7AOR - chains Ca and 2 of the 57 polymer chains in the assembly; structure by electron microscopy, 3.50 A resolution.

== Chain Ca ==
Molecule: mS22
Organism: Trypanosoma cruzi (strain CL Brener)
Reference sequence: Q4E4S6 (Q4E4S6_TRYCC); residue numbers follow UniProt; this construct covers 1-603
Sequence (603 residues; numbered 1 to 603; the number before each row is that of its first residue):
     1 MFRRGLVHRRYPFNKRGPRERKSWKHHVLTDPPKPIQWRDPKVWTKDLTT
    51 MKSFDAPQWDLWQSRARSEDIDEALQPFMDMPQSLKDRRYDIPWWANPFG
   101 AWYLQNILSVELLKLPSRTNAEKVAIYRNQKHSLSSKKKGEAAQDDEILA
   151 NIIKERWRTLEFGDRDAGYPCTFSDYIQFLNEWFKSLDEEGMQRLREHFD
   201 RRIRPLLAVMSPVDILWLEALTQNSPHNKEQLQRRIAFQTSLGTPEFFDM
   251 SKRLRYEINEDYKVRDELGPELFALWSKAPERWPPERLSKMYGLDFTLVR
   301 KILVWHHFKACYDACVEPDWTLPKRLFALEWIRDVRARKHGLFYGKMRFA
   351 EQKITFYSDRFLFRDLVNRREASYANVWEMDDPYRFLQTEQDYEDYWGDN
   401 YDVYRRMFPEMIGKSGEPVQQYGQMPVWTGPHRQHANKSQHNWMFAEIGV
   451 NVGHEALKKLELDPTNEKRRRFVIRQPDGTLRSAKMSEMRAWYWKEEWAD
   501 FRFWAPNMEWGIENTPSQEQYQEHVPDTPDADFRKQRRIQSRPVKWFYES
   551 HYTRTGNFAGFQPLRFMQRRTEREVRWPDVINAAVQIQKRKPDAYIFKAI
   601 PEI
Disordered / not traced: 1-9, 602-603

== Chain 2 ==
Molecule: 8129-nt RNA strand
Organism: Trypanosoma cruzi (strain CL Brener)
Sequence (8129 nucleotides; numbered -2588 to 5540; the number before each row is that of its first residue; numbers below 1 keep their minus sign (U-2588 is residue -2588)):
 -2588 UUUAAUGGGUAAUUUUAAAGCAAGUAAUUAUGAAUUAGGAUAAGAACAGA
 -2538 AUUCCUCAAGUCCCUAAUUGCGAUUAUUUGUUAAGAUCUUUUUGAGGAUA
 -2488 GAUCUAAAAUUACCAAGUCCAAUUUUUGUAUAUGGGCGGGCUAUGAAAAU
 -2438 AUAAAAUUAUAUAUUUUCUAGUUUGAUCGAAAAUGCUUUUCGAUUUGAAA
 -2388 AUUUAAAUUAAAUUUAAGUUUAAUUUUCAAUUUUCAAAAUUUGAAACAAU
 -2338 UUUGGAAUUUUGGUAGGUAUUUUAUUGAUAGGUUUAAAUCACCGCUGUAU
 -2288 AAAUUUUGGUAGUAAAACUUUUUGUAAUAAUGCGUUUUUAUUAUCAGUUA
 -2238 UUUAUGGGUGUUUGUGAUUUAAAUGUAAUCAGUUUAGUACAAAUCAUUUU
 -2188 UCUAAAUUAUUUUGAGUUUUGGGAUUUGGAGGUUUGAACUUGAAUUUAAA
 -2138 UUUAGUUUCAAGUCAAGUCGUAUAAAAAACAUGGCAUUUUUUGUUGCUAU
 -2088 AAGUUUUUUAUAUAACUCUUUGAUUCGAAAUUAAAUUUAAAUUUAGGUUU
 -2038 UAGCUAUUUUAAAUUCCAACUUGAAAUUUGUUUUGGGUUUUUAUAAUUGA
 -1988 GUUUUAAAUUUUAAAUCCAAAUUUAAAUAGGAUCUUCUUUACUAAUGAAA
 -1938 AUAUUUUACAAAUCUUUUGCAAAAAUAUUUUAAUUUAGUAAGGAUGGUUG
 -1888 GUAUUUUAAAUUUCGGUUUAAUUUUUAAAAUUUUUUUAUUGACCAAACAU
 -1838 UUUCAAGGUUAGUGGGAAUAGCUAUGACUUUGGUUUAGAUUUAGUUUUAU
 -1788 CAUUGAAUUGUUAUGUAAAGGAUUUGUGGUUAUACAAUAUGUUUAUGUAU
 -1738 GUGUUUAUUAUAUGUACUCGAUUAGAGAAGCUAAACUUAAAUUCAAACCU
 -1688 CCAAUUUCCAAAACUUGAAACAAUUUUUAGGUGAUUUAUUAAGAAUUGAU
 -1638 UUAAAAUUAUGAAUGUAUAAAUUUUGGUAGUAGGUUUUUUUUGUAAUAAU
 -1588 GUGUUUAUAAAUUGUAACUAAUCUGGUUUAAACUAUUUUUCUAAAUUAUU
 -1538 UUAGGUUUUUUUUGGGACAUGAGAGUUUAAAUUUGAAUUUACUUUUAAGU
 -1488 UAUCAAUAAAAAACAUGUUUUUUGUGCUAUUAAAAUUUAUAUAAUCUUUU
 -1438 UGACGUCAAAUUUAAAUUUAGGUUUAUUCUAAUUCGAAACUUUUUGGUUU
 -1388 UUUAAUAAAUAACUCCAAUAAAUCUAAAUUUUUUUAUAGAUCAAACAUUU
 -1338 UUAAGGUUGGUAGGCAUAGUUAUGACUUUCUAGUUUAAUUUAGUUUUAUU
 -1288 UAUUGAAUUGUUAUGUAAAGGAUUUGUGGUUGGGAAUGUUUAUGUUUAUG
 -1238 UUUAUUAUGUGUAUUUUAUUUAAUUAGAAAAGCUUUUAAAAAUUUAAAAU
 -1188 UUGUAAUCCAAAUUUUACCAAUUAAGAAGAAUAUUAUAAUAAUGGGUGUC
 -1138 UUAUAUUUUAAAUAAAUAUUUAAAUUCCGUGUAGUAAAUUUAUUAUUUGU
 -1088 AUUAUUUAUAUAAUAGGUGUAUUAUAUUUAAAUUUUAAAUUUGUUGUUUU
 -1038 AUAUUUAGAUACAUAUUUAUAGAUUAAUAUAUUUAAAUAAUAUUUUAAAA
  -988 UUUAUUGAACUGUAAUUAUUAGUUUAAUAUUUUUAGUUUGAUGUUGAAAU
  -938 AUUUAAUUAAAGAUGUUACAGUUGUUCUAUAUGUACCAAAUAAAUAUAGU
  -888 AAGAUUAUUUUAGUUGAAUUAAUAAAUAAAUAUUUAUUUUUCUUUGUAAA
  -838 UAUUAUGAACAAUUUAAAAAUUAAUCUGUUUAACUAAAAUGUUAUAUAUA
  -788 AUAAUCUAAGUUAAUUUGAAUAUUAAAAGUACAAGUAUAAUUUGUAAUUC
  -738 UAAAGUAUUUUAAUGGUAUAUUUUUAGUAGGUAAAUGAAAAGUAUAAAUG
  -688 GAUAUAACUUAAUAUUUAAUAUUUGUUUAAUGAAAAGUAUUUUAUUAUUA
  -638 UAUUGUAUAGUAUUAUUAUAGUGUAUAGUUUUUUAAAAAUAUAAAAAUAU
  -588 UGUUAAUAAAAUUAUCGUAUUUUAAGUGCGUUUAUUAAAUGCGUUUGUCU
  -538 AAGAUAAUUAUUUAAGAUUAUUCUUGUAAAUAUAUUUAAAUAUUAAUAAU
  -488 UCUUAAAAUAAAAAAAUAUCCUCAAUUGCAAUAUUAUUGUAGCAUAGUAA
  -438 UUUGUUAACUAAAUAUUAAAGUGUUCCAUAGAAAAUUUUUAAAUUACAAC
  -388 AAAUAAAAUAAAGUAUGAAUUAAUAUCAAAAUUUUAAUAAAAAUUAAAAA
  -338 AUUAAAAUAGGGCAAGUCCUACUCUCCUUUACAAAGAGAACAUUAUGAUA
  -288 UGUAAUUGUAUGUUUGAUUGGGGCAAUACUAUAUUUAUUUAUAUAGCAUA
  -238 AGAACUAUAUUCUUUGAAAUUAUAAAAGGUUCGAGCAGGUUAACAAGCAU
  -188 UAAAAAUAAAUGUGUUUCAUCGUCUACUUAUUACCAUGAUUGAUUGUUCA
  -138 UCAAAAUAGUAAUUCGUUAGUUGGGUUAAAAUCGUUGUAAAGCAGAUUUG
   -88 UUUAUAUAUUUAAUUUUUAUAAUUAAUAAUAAUUAAUAUAAGUACGCAAG
   -38 GAUUGAUUAUUGAAAAAAGAAAGAAGAAUAUAAUUUAUAUAAAUUAUGGU
    12 CAAUUGUUAGUAUUCAUAUUAAUUUUUUUAAAUGUUUUAUCAUUUUAUAA
    62 AGGUUUAUUUUUGAAAGAUUUUUUGUAUAAAAUUUUAGGAAUAGUUAAUA
   112 AUAAUUUAUAAUUUUGAUUAGAUUGUUUUGUUAAUGCUAUUAGAUGGGUG
   162 UGGAAAAAUAAAAAAAAUAAUUAAUAUAUAUCAAUAAUAAAUUAAAUUAA
   212 UCUAUUAGUCAGAAAUGGAUGCCAGCCGUUGCGGUAAUUUCUAUGCUUUU
   262 AAAUAUUAUACAAUUAUCAUAUUAAAUUGUUAAGUGCUGAUUUAACCAAU
   312 AAAAAUAUAAAUAAUUUUUAUUUGUUUUUAAACACCAUUAGGUAUAUGCA
   362 AAUAUAAAAUUAUAGUAAUUAUAAAUUAUAUUAUAUUAUAUUUAUUCAUA
   412 UAAUUAAUAGGAUAAUAUUUGUAGUUUUUGAUACCAUGAUAAGGAUUAUA
   462 AAUUGAAAGUGUUAAUAUCAUAAUCAAAAUUUAUUAUUUAUAUUAAAUAU
   512 GUAUGUGUAGAUAAAAUAAGAAAUUAAAAAGGUAUUGUUGCCCACCAAUU
   562 UUUAUAAUAAAAAUAACGUGCAGUAAUUAAUAUAUUUAUAAAAAUAUAUU
   612 UUAGCUAAAUUAGAAUCAAUUUAAUAAUUUUAAGUUUUGGUUGAUUAAAA
   662 GAGGAGUUUUUGGAAGGUGGGGAUUUUCAUUUUGAUUUCCCAGAGAACCA
   712 GAGAGGCGGGAACCAGCGUUUUAUUUUUGGGGGAGAGCGGAGCGCGAGGA
   762 AAGCCCAUUUUGAGCAGGAGUUUUUCGGGGGGGAGGGGGCAUUUCUGGCG
   812 GAGAACAGAGAUUCUUGUUUCGGAAGGGGAGCAGGCCCGACAGAUUUUUG
   862 CCAACGCAUUCAGGAGGGGAGCCUUAUUUGAAGUGCGCUUUCUUUCAAGA
   912 GGGGGAGAGAAGGGGAGAAGGGGAAGUGAGAAAUUUAGAAUUACACGGUG
   962 AAAUUAAAUUUUGACUAAAUUAAGGUUGCCCUCUUGUCGUCUCUAUCUCC
  1012 UCCCAACCCCUCUCCCCUUGGAUCCUUCCCCCCAAAACUCCUCGAUGUUU
  1062 CUUCCCUACCCAAAUCACUUCAGCGUUCCCCCGCUACCCAAUCAUCCUCC
  1112 UACCAAACCCCCCGCCCCCUUUACCCUCGCCCCCUCUCUCAAUCCAACUU
  1162 CUCCUUUCUCAAUCCUCCUCCUCUCCCCAACCCUCUCCCCAAAAUUAAUU
  1212 CCUCGUCUAAAAUUCCAUUUUGUUUAUAAAAAAAAUUAAGUUGAUAUUAA
  1262 UAUUAUUAAAUAUUCAAAAUUAUUUAUUAAUAUAAAGAAAGAAUAUUUUA
  1312 UUAGUAUAAUAUUAAUGUGUAUAAUGUUAAGUCAAAUUAAAAUGCCAGAU
  1362 AUGUUAAAAAACAGGCUAUUGUAUUUAUCAAUAGACAAAAAAAUAUGUUU
  1412 AAAUUUAAAUGUAUAUUUUUGUAAUAUGGUUUUGUAAUGCACAAAAUGAA
  1462 UAAGGAACAUUUUUGUAUAUUAAUUUAUAUGAUACAAAAAAACAUGACUA
  1512 CAUGAUAAGUACAAGAGGAGACAGACGACAGUGUCCACAGCACCCGUUUC
  1562 AGCACAGUUGGAGGAGAGGGGAUAAGAUUUAUUGAUGAAAUUUGUGAUUU
  1612 GCAUCGUGGUACAGAAAAGUUAUGUGAAUAUAAAAGUGUAGAACAAUGUC
  1662 UUCCGAUUUCGACAGGUUAGAAGAUGGGGAAGAGCAGGCAUUUUGGAGAA
  1712 GGCGAGGGCGACGGGCAAGCGAAAGAUUUUGAAACUUUCCGAGAAGGGGG
  1762 AACAGAGGGGUAAGGGGCUCCGGUUUAGACAGAGGAAUUUCGUUGACAAA
  1812 GAGACAGAAGUUUUGGGGCGAGCAGGCUUUCAGGAAUGGAUUCUUGAUGA
  1862 GGGGGAGGGGAUUUUAAACAGGGAGGAGAGAGAGGGGAAUCGAUAGCGGC
  1912 UUUGGGGCAGAAAGAAUUGAUUAUUUAGAAGGGGGCCGCGAGGAGGGGAG
  1962 AGUCGAAGGAUUUUUGAUUUUUGUGAAGGAGAAGGAAGGGAGCAGAUUCG
  2012 AACGGGAUAGCGAGAGGGAGAAGCAAGGGGGGUUUUUGGGGGUUAAAAGG
  2062 AAACCAGUUUUAGACCAAAGAAAGGGGGGGGCCGGGAAUUCAGCUUUGUG
  2112 GAACACCCCAAAGGGAUUUGAGGAAUUUUUGGGGGAGCUCGACGGCGGGC
  2162 GGAGCAUUAUUUGAGGAGGGCGGGAGCAGAAGGCUUUCUGAGGAAAGAGG
  2212 GGACCGAGAUCGAUGAAGGUUAUUUUUUGGUUAUUGAGGAUUGUUUAAAA
  2262 UUGAAUAAAAAGGCUUUUUGGAAGGGGAUUUUUGGGGGACACCGCCAGAG
  2312 GAGGAGGGUUUUGGAAGAGUUUGUUUUGAGAGGAGGUUUUGAGGGGAGGG
  2362 GAGAGAGGGAACGGGAGAGGAACGGACCAGAGAGGAGAGUUGAGGAAGGC
  2412 GGUUUUGAAGGAGAGGGGAGGCUUUCGGACCAAGGGAAGGAAGGGAGGUU
  2462 AAGAAAAGGAAAAACAAUUUGUGAGGGAGAAGGGUUUUUGGAGGGGUUUU
  2512 GGGAAGAGAGGGGUUUUGGGGAAACCAGAUGAGAUUGUUUGCAGAAACAA
  2562 AGGGGUUUUUGGGCAAAGGAAUACAAUUUGCAGAGGGGGGAGAGCGGAAG
  2612 GAGGAACACGGGAGGGAAGACAGGAUUUAGGAAGCGAGAGAGAGGAGAGG
  2662 GGAAAGGGUUUAGUUGGAAUGAAGAGGUAGUUUGUAGGAAGUUAAGAAUA
  2712 AUGGUUAUAAAUUUUAUAUAAAAGCGGAGAAAAAAGAAAGGGUCUUUUAA
  2762 UGUCAGGUUGUUUAUAUAGAAUAUAUGGGGUAGGUUUUAGUUUAGGAUUU
  2812 UUUAUAGCAUUGCAAAUAAUUUGUGGAGUGUGUUUAGCUUGAUUAUUUUU
  2862 UAGUUGUUUUAUUUGUUCAAAUUGAUAUUUUGUAUUAUUUUUAUGAGAUU
  2912 UUGAUUUGGGUUUUGUGAUAAGAAGUGUACAUAUAUGUUUUACAUCUUUA
  2962 UUAUAUUUACUAUUAUAUAUCCAUAUAUUUAAGUCAAUAACGUUAAUAAU
  3012 AUUGUUUGACACACAUAUAUUAGUAUGAUUUAUAGGUUUUAUAUUGUUUG
  3062 UAUUUAUAAUAAUAAUAGCUUUUAUAGGAUAUGUACUGCCUUGUACAAUG
  3112 AUGUCAUACUGAGGUUUAACGGUGUUUAGUAAUAUUAUAGCAACAGUACC
  3162 AAUUUUAGGUAUAUGAUUAUGUUAUUGAAUUUGGGGAAGUGAAUUUAUAA
  3212 ACGAUUUUACAUUAUUAAAGUUACAUGUAUUACAUGUGUUAUUACCAUUU
  3262 AUAUUACUAAUAAUAUUAAUUUUACAUUUAUUUUGUCUACAUUAUUUUAU
  3312 GAGUUCUGAUGCAUUUUGUGAUAGGUUUGCAUUUUAUUGUGAAAGAUUAA
  3362 GUUUUUGUAUGUGGUUUUAUUUGAGAGAUAUGUUUUUAGCAUUUUCAAUA
  3412 UUAUUAUGUAUGAUGUAUGUUAUAUUUAUAAAUUGGUAUUUUGUAUUUCA
  3462 UGAGGAAUCUUGAGUUAUAGUAGAUACACUAAAAACAUCAGAUAAAAUAU
  3512 UACCAGAAUGAUUUUUUUUGUAUUUAUUCGGUUUUUUAAAGGCAAUCCCA
  3562 GAUAAGUUUAUGGGUUUGUUUUUAAUGGUUAUUUUAUUAUUCUCAUUAUU
  3612 UUUAUUUAUAUUGAAUUGUAUAUUAUGAUUUGUGUAUUGUAGAAGUUCAU
  3662 UAUUAUGAUUAACAUAUUCGUUAAUAUUAUUUUAUAGUAUAUGAAUGAGU
  3712 GGUUUUUUAGCAUUAUAUGUAGUAUUAGCAUAUCCAAUAUGAAUGGAAUU
  3762 ACAAUACUGAGUAUUAUUAUUAUUUUUGUUGAUAGUGUGUAGGUUAGAUU
  3812 AGUUUAGAAUAAAAAAAUAAGUAUUUUGAUAUUAUUAAAGUAAAAGAGGA
  3862 AUUUUGGGCGGAAGAGAAGGAGACAGGAGAGGAAAUGAAGGAGAAAGGUU
  3912 UUGAGAGGGGGGUUUUUUGAGGGGAGGAAAAAGAAUUUUGAAUUUGAACU
  3962 AUUUGUUUAAGUUAUGGGAGAGAAGCAAGGAGGAGAAAAGUAGGGGAAUU
  4012 UUGAGGAGAUUCUUGGGGAGAGGCGGGCGGGCGACGGCGGUUUUGAAAAC
  4062 ACCCAUUUUUAGGAGGAUAAGAGGGGAGAAAAGGGGAAAUGGAAUUGGGA
  4112 AUUGCCUUUGCCAAACUUUUAGAAGAAAGAGCAGGAAAGGUUAGGGGGAG
  4162 GAGAGAAGAAAGGGAAAGUUGUGAUUUUGGAGUUAUAGAAUAAGAUCAAA
  4212 UAAGUUAAUAAUAUCAAAGAAAAGUAUAUAUACGCUAGAACAAAUGAAGA
  4262 AUAAUAAAUUUUUAAUAUUGAUAAAAGAUAAUUUUACAACUCAAAAACCA
  4312 AGAAAUUGAUAAGAAAAAAUAAAUAUAUUAACAAUUAAUCUAAAAUAAAA
  4362 AAUAUAAAUGAUAAUAAGUCAUAUUAUAAAGAAAAAGCCAAUACAAAUAC
  4412 AAAGGUAACUUAGUUGUAAUAAUAGACAGAAAACUUUGAUAAAAAAUCCA
  4462 AAUACAAUUGGAAUAGCUCCAAUGCAAAGAAAGAGACAUGCAAGUAGUAA
  4512 ACUUAUUAAAAAGUUAUUAAAAAAAGAAAAAAAUAUGAAGUUGAUUAAAA
  4562 AAUAGUUUUCAUUGUAUUUAAAGUCAAAAAUAUUAUAUAUAAUAAAAAAA
  4612 UAGUAUAUAAUAAUAAGUAAUACUAAACUUAUACUAUAAAUUAAGUGAAA
  4662 AUUUAAAUAUAAAUAAAAGAUAUAAUUUUUUGUUGAAAUAAAUAUUAGGA
  4712 AUAAAAAGCAAAAAUUAUUCACACUUAACACAAAUAGUAAACUAACGAUA
  4762 GCAAAGCUGUUUAAUCCAAUUAAAACGCAUGUACAAGAUUGAAAUAAUAG
  4812 AAGUUUGAUGAAUAAAAUAUAAAAAUAAAUGAAGCUAAUUAGUAGAAUUA
  4862 UUAAUAUAAAACAAAACAAAAUAUAAAAAGUUAACAUAUAAAUAAAAAUA
  4912 AAGACACCAAGUCUAAUAUAAAGUUGCUCCAUAAACAAAAUUAAAAAGGC
  4962 GAUGUAUAAUUUGAAUAAAAUUAAUAAUGUGUAAAAUAGGCAUAAAAUUC
  5012 CAAGUCAUUCUUCAUCAAAAACUAAAAAACAAAAAUCACAUAGGAAAAAA
  5062 CAGUAGUUUAAUAUCAUAAAAUAUAAUAAUAUAAAUAAUAAUAUAAAAUU
  5112 UAUUAAGUUUAACAUGUAGUAAUAUCAUAGAACUAAAAUUUUAUAUCCAA
  5162 AUCUACUGGACAUUAAUAAUAAAAAGAGCAAUAAGCUAAAUAUUUCAAAG
  5212 AGGAUUGAUAUAAUAAUAAUAUGAUUAAUAAAUAUAAAUAAGAAUAUAAU
  5262 AAUGUAUUGAAUAAUAAUAAUAAUGAAUAAAAAUCUGGUAUCGAAUGAUA
  5312 GAAAGCAAAAAAAUAAUGUAAAGCAAAAUAAGAAUAAGAGUAUAAAGAUG
  5362 AAACAAAUAUAAGAAUCUAAUAAUGUUAUUCAAAAUAGGUUAAUAAUUAA
  5412 UAAUCAGAGUAAAUCAAAGCUUAGUAAUGUUAGUGUAGUAUAAUCACAUA
  5462 AGAUAAUAAAGCUGUAGAUAAUAAGAAAUAUAAAUAUGUGUAUGAUAUAU
  5512 AAAAACAAGGAUUUUUUGGGGGUUUAGGG
Disordered / not traced: -2588 to 0, 395-537, 614-5540

== Interface between chain Ca and chain 2 ==
Residue-residue contacts (91):
  Arg10(Ca) with C238(2), hydrogen bond to the phosphate; G239(2), phosphate contact; U265(2), sugar contact; A266(2), phosphate contact
  Tyr11(Ca) with A264(2), base contact; U265(2), sugar contact
  Pro12(Ca) with G219(2), phosphate contact; A264(2), sugar contact; U265(2), sugar contact
  Phe13(Ca) with U217(2), sugar contact; A218(2), phosphate contact
  Asn14(Ca) with C237(2), phosphate contact
  Lys15(Ca) with G236(2), salt bridge to the phosphate; C237(2), phosphate contact
  Arg16(Ca) with A218(2), salt bridge to the phosphate; U253(2), salt bridge to the phosphate
  Pro18(Ca) with U217(2), phosphate contact; A218(2), phosphate contact
  Arg19(Ca) with A218(2), phosphate contact; U220(2), hydrogen bond to the base; U255(2), hydrogen bond to the base; G256(2), base contact; C257(2), base contact
  Arg21(Ca) with U255(2), salt bridge to the phosphate
  Lys22(Ca) with U255(2), salt bridge to the phosphate; G256(2), salt bridge to the phosphate
  Lys25(Ca) with G256(2), sugar contact; C257(2), salt bridge to the phosphate
  His27(Ca) with G256(2), salt bridge to the phosphate
  Arg336(Ca) with A7(2), sugar contact; U8(2), base contact
  His340(Ca) with U8(2), stacking on the base
  Met347(Ca) with U8(2), base contact
  Tyr357(Ca) with A7(2), base contact
  Ser358(Ca) with A3(2), base contact
  Arg360(Ca) with A3(2), base contact
  Phe361(Ca) with U5(2), base contact
  Arg364(Ca) with A4(2), hydrogen bond to the sugar; U5(2), base contact
  Arg433(Ca) with U179(2), hydrogen bond to the base
  Gln518(Ca) with A201(2), phosphate contact
  Glu523(Ca) with A202(2), sugar contact
  His524(Ca) with U203(2), phosphate contact; U204(2), salt bridge to the phosphate
  Gly560(Ca) with C12(2), base contact
  Gln568(Ca) with U16(2), base contact
  Arg569(Ca) with U143(2), salt bridge to the phosphate; A144(2), salt bridge to the phosphate
  Arg570(Ca) with U16(2), salt bridge to the phosphate; U30(2), hydrogen bond to the base; U143(2), salt bridge to the phosphate
  Thr571(Ca) with U30(2), hydrogen bond to the sugar
  Glu572(Ca) with U16(2), sugar contact; G17(2), sugar contact; A29(2), base contact
  Arg573(Ca) with G17(2), sugar contact; A29(2), sugar contact; U30(2), salt bridge to the phosphate
  Glu574(Ca) with U16(2), base contact; G17(2), sugar contact
  Arg576(Ca) with G17(2), phosphate contact; U18(2), sugar contact; U28(2), hydrogen bond to the sugar; A29(2), hydrogen bond to the sugar
  Trp577(Ca) with U18(2), sugar contact; U19(2), phosphate contact; U28(2), hydrogen bond to the base; G223(2), stacking on the base; G239(2), base contact
  Pro578(Ca) with G223(2), sugar contact; A224(2), base contact
  Asp579(Ca) with A224(2), base contact
  Val580(Ca) with A224(2), base contact; U259(2), sugar contact; U260(2), hydrogen bond to the sugar
  Ile581(Ca) with U260(2), sugar contact
  Asn582(Ca) with U260(2), base contact; U261(2), phosphate contact
  Gln586(Ca) with U260(2), base contact
  Ile587(Ca) with U260(2), base contact
  Gln588(Ca) with U260(2), phosphate contact; U261(2), hydrogen bond to the sugar
  Lys589(Ca) with U260(2), phosphate contact; U261(2), hydrogen bond to the base
  Arg590(Ca) with U258(2), salt bridge to the phosphate; U259(2), salt bridge to the phosphate; U260(2), phosphate contact
  Lys591(Ca) with U261(2), hydrogen bond to the sugar
  Tyr595(Ca) with A202(2), stacking on the base
  Ile600(Ca) with U203(2), base contact; U204(2), base contact
Interface residues without a listed pair, chain Ca (55 interface residues in all): Gly17, Ser23, Ala337, Lys353, Val575, Phe597, Lys598
Interface residues without a listed pair, chain 2 (45 interface residues in all): U31, A200, A254, A263

== Overview ==
55 residues of chain Ca face 45 of chain 2 across their interface; the contacts include 14 hydrogen bonds, 16
salt bridges and 3 aromatic stacking contacts. Polar contacts include Arg19(Ca)-U220(2), Arg19(Ca)-U255(2) and
Arg433(Ca)-U179(2).
Here chain Ca is mS22 and chain 2 is an 8129-nt RNA strand, both from Trypanosoma cruzi (strain CL Brener).
Entry 7AOR (mt-SSU from Trypanosoma cruzi in complex with mt-IF-3) was determined by electron microscopy
together with 7ANE, 7AIH and 7AM2 from the same study.
